PDB entry 3PMW | X-ray diffraction, 2.20 A resolution | chain A

[Chain A]
Molecule: Glutamate receptor 2
Source organism: Rattus norvegicus
Notes: fragment: Ligand binding domain, residues 413 to 527 and 653 to 796; engineered mutation(s): S1-S2 fusion in which Gly118 and Thr119 replace a membrane-spanning region
Reference sequence: P19491 (GRIA2_RAT); the construct has insertions or renumbered stretches relative to UniProt, so the offset changes along the chain: 4-118 = UniProt 413-527; 121-264 = UniProt 653-796
Amino-acid sequence (263 residues; each row starts with the number of its first residue):
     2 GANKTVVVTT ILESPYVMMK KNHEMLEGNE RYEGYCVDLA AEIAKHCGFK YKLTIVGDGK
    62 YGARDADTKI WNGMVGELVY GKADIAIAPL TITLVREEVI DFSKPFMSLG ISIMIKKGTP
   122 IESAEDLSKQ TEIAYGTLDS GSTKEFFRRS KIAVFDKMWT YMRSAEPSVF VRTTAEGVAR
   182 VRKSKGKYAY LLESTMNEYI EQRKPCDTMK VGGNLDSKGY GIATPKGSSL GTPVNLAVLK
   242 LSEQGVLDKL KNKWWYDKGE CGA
Disordered / not traced: 2-3
Construct notes: expression tag (2-3, 119-120); conflict Thr233 (Asn765 in P19491), Pro234 (Ala766 in P19491), Ser243 (Asn775 in P19491), Val247 (Leu779 in P19491), Ala264 (Ser796 in P19491)
Cystine bridges: Cys207-Cys262
Residues lining bound ligands:
  - G69 (N-[(2S)-5-{[4-(hydroxymethyl)-3-(trifluoromethyl)-1H-pyrazol-1-yl]methyl}-2,3-dihydro-1H-inden-2-yl]propane-2-sulfonami de): Ile93, Lys105, Pro106, Met108, Ser109, Ser218, Lys219, Gly220, Val239, Leu240, Ser243
  - glutamic acid (GLU): Tyr62, Pro90, Leu91, Thr92, Arg97, Leu139, Gly142, Ser143, Thr144, Leu193, Glu194, Met197, Tyr221

[Overview]
Chain A binds glutamic acid and compound G69.
Chain A is Glutamate receptor 2 (Rattus norvegicus); the structure, Ligand-binding domain of GluA2 (flip)
ionotropic glutamate receptor in complex with an allosteric modulator, was determined by X-ray diffraction
(same publication as 3PMV and 3PMX).
